Entry 6M4H (electron microscopy, 3.90 A resolution); this record covers chains E and F of the 10 polymer chains in the assembly.

# Chain E
Protein: Histone H3.1
From: Homo sapiens
UniProtKB: P68431 (H31_HUMAN); residues 0-135 here correspond to UniProt positions 1-136 (UniProt number = residue number + 1)
Chain sequence (136 residues; row label = number of the first residue in the row; numbering starts at 0):
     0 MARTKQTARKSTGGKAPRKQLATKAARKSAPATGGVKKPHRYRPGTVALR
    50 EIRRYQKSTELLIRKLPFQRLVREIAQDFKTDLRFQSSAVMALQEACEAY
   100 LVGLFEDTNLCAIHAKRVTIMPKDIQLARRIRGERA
Unresolved in the structure: 0-59, 134-135
Swiss-Prot annotation at these positions:
  - modified residue: R2 (Asymmetric dimethylarginine), T3 (Phosphothreonine), K4 (Allysine), Q5 (5-glutamyl dopamine), T6 (Phosphothreonine), R8 (Citrulline), K9 (N6,N6,N6-trimethyllysine), S10 (ADP-ribosylserine), T11 (Phosphothreonine), K14 (N6-(2-hydroxyisobutyryl)lysine), R17 (Asymmetric dimethylarginine), K18 (N6-(2-hydroxyisobutyryl)lysine), K23 (N6-(2-hydroxyisobutyryl)lysine), R26 (Citrulline), K27 (N6,N6,N6-trimethyllysine), S28 (ADP-ribosylserine), K36 (N6,N6,N6-trimethyllysine), K37 (N6-methyllysine), Y41 (Phosphotyrosine), K56 (N6,N6,N6-trimethyllysine) and 8 more in UniProt
  - lipidation: K18 (N6-decanoyllysine)

# Chain F
Protein: Histone H4
From: Homo sapiens
UniProtKB: P62805 (H4_HUMAN); residues 0-102 here correspond to UniProt positions 1-103 (UniProt number = residue number + 1)
Chain sequence (103 residues; each row starts with the number of its first residue; numbering starts at 0):
     0 MSGRGKGGKGLGKGGAKRHRKVLRDNIQGITKPAIRRLARRGGVKRISGL
    50 IYEETRGVLKVFLENVIRDAVTYTEHAKRKTVTAMDVVYALKRQGRTLYG
   100 FGG
Unresolved in the structure: 0-24, 101-102
Swiss-Prot annotation at these positions:
  - DNA-binding region: K16 to K20
  - modified residue: S1 (N-acetylserine), R3 (Asymmetric dimethylarginine), K5 (N6-(2-hydroxyisobutyryl)lysine), K8 (N6-(2-hydroxyisobutyryl)lysine), K12 (N6-(2-hydroxyisobutyryl)lysine), K16 (N6-(2-hydroxyisobutyryl)lysine), K20 (N6,N6,N6-trimethyllysine), K31 (N6-(2-hydroxyisobutyryl)lysine), K44 (N6-(2-hydroxyisobutyryl)lysine), S47 (Phosphoserine), Y51 (Phosphotyrosine), K59 (N6-(2-hydroxyisobutyryl)lysine), K77 (N6-(2-hydroxyisobutyryl)lysine), K79 (N6-(2-hydroxyisobutyryl)lysine), T80 (Phosphothreonine), Y88 (Phosphotyrosine), K91 (N6-(2-hydroxyisobutyryl)lysine)
  - cross-link (Glycyl lysine isopeptide (Lys-Gly)): K12 (interchain with G-Cter in SUMO2), K20 (interchain with G-Cter in SUMO2), K31 (interchain with G-Cter in SUMO2), K59 (interchain with G-Cter in SUMO2), K79 (interchain with G-Cter in SUMO2), K91 (interchain with G-Cter in SUMO2)

# Interface between chain E and chain F
Pairs across the interface - 81 pairs, chain E then chain F:
  L61(E) with A33(F); R36(F), hydrogen bond (backbone-side chain); L37(F), hydrophobic; R40(F)
  I62(E) with I29(F), hydrophobic; L37(F), hydrophobic
  R63(E) with R36(F)
  P66(E) with G28(F)
  L70(E) with N25(F); I26(F), hydrophobic; I29(F), hydrophobic; L62(F), hydrophobic
  I74(E) with L62(F), hydrophobic; E63(F); I66(F), hydrophobic
  A75(E) with I66(F), hydrophobic
  F78(E) with E63(F); I66(F); R67(F); V70(F), hydrophobic
  K79(E) with E74(F)
  L82(E) with V70(F), hydrophobic; K79(F)
  R83(E) with K79(F), hydrogen bond (backbone-backbone); T80(F); V81(F), hydrogen bond (backbone-backbone)
  F84(E) with V81(F), hydrophobic
  Q85(E) with T80(F); V81(F), hydrogen bond (backbone-backbone); T82(F); A83(F), hydrogen bond (side chain-backbone)
  S87(E) with A83(F); F100(F)
  A88(E) with V81(F); T82(F); A83(F); V86(F), hydrophobic
  A91(E) with L97(F), hydrophobic; F100(F), hydrophobic
  L92(E) with V65(F), hydrophobic; V86(F), hydrophobic
  A95(E) with L90(F), hydrophobic
  C96(E) with L58(F), hydrophobic; F61(F), hydrophobic; L62(F), hydrophobic
  E97(E) with L37(F)
  Y99(E) with V57(F); F61(F), hydrophobic
  L100(E) with L37(F), hydrophobic; T54(F); L58(F), hydrophobic
  V101(E) with L37(F), hydrophobic; R40(F); G41(F)
  L103(E) with V57(F), hydrophobic
  F104(E) with I34(F), hydrophobic; V43(F); I50(F), hydrophobic; T54(F)
  E105(E) with G41(F)
  N108(E) with G42(F), hydrogen bond (side chain-backbone); V43(F)
  V117(E) with K44(F); R45(F)
  T118(E) with R45(F); I46(F); S47(F)
  I119(E) with V43(F), hydrophobic; R45(F), hydrogen bond (backbone-backbone); S47(F), hydrogen bond (backbone-backbone); I50(F)
  M120(E) with I50(F)
  P121(E) with L49(F), hydrophobic; I50(F); E53(F)
  I124(E) with I50(F), hydrophobic; T54(F); V57(F), hydrophobic
  Q125(E) with E53(F), hydrogen bond
  R128(E) with V57(F); V60(F)
Other interface residues (no listed pair), chain E (39 interface residues in all): F67, V71, M90, T107
Other interface residues (no listed pair), chain F (43 interface residues in all): A38, G56, K59

# Overview
The interface between chain E and chain F involves 39 residues on one side and 43 on the other; the contacts
include 9 hydrogen bonds. Polar contacts include L61(E)-R36(F), Q85(E)-A83(F) and N108(E)-G42(F). Curated
annotation (UniProt) lists a DNA-binding region on chain F.
Chain E is Histone H3.1 and chain F is Histone H4, both from Homo sapiens; the structure, Structural mechanism
of nucleosome dynamics governed by human histone variants H2A.B and H2A.Z.2.2, was determined by electron
microscopy, deposited together with 6M4G.
